1J4T - chains A and C of the 4 polymer chains in the assembly; structure by X-ray diffraction, 2.40 A resolution.

Chain A (and C):
Name: Artocarpin
Organism: Artocarpus integer
Notes: chain C of this document is another copy of the same molecule, construct and numbering; everything in this record applies to it too
UniProtKB: Q7M1T4 (Q7M1T4_ARTIN); residues 1-149 here = UniProt positions 1-149
Amino-acid sequence (149 residues; each row starts with the number of its first residue):
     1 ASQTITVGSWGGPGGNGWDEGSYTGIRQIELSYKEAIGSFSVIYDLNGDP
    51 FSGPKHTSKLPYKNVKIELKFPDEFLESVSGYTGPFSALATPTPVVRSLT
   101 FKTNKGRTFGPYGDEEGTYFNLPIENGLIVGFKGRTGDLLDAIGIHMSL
Modified positions: Ala1 (n-acetylalanine; AYA)
Construct notes: modified residue (1); conflict Ser9 (Pro in Q7M1T4), Glu20 (Asp in Q7M1T4), Asp49 (Glu in Q7M1T4), Lys70 (Arg in Q7M1T4), Gly84 (Ala in Q7M1T4), Ile145 (Val in Q7M1T4), Ser148 (Ala in Q7M1T4)

Chain A / chain C interface:
Contacting residue pairs - 36 pairs, chain A then chain C:
  Ala1(A) - Thr24(C)
  Ala1(A) - Gly25(C)
  Ala1(A) - Phe71(C)
  Ala1(A) - Pro72(C)
  Ala1(A) - Phe75(C)
  Ala1(A) - Leu128(C)
  Ser2(A) - Thr24(C)  hydrogen bond (backbone-backbone)
  Ser2(A) - Leu128(C)
  Ser2(A) - Val130(C)
  Ser2(A) - Ser148(C)
  Ser2(A) - Leu149(C)
  Gln3(A) - Leu149(C)  hydrogen bond (backbone-backbone)
  Glu20(A) - Asn47(C)
  Gly21(A) - Asn47(C)
  Ser22(A) - Asn47(C)  hydrogen bond (backbone-side chain)
  Tyr23(A) - Ser2(C)
  Tyr23(A) - Asn47(C)
  Thr24(A) - Ala1(C)
  Thr24(A) - Ser2(C)  hydrogen bond (backbone-side chain)
  Gly25(A) - Ala1(C)
  Leu46(A) - Tyr23(C)  hydrophobic
  Leu46(A) - Leu46(C)  hydrophobic
  Leu46(A) - Phe51(C)  hydrophobic
  Asn47(A) - Glu20(C)
  Asn47(A) - Gly21(C)
  Asn47(A) - Ser22(C)  hydrogen bond (side chain-backbone)
  Asn47(A) - Tyr23(C)  hydrogen bond
  Phe51(A) - Leu46(C)  hydrophobic
  Phe71(A) - Ala1(C)
  Pro72(A) - Ala1(C)
  Phe75(A) - Ala1(C)
  Leu128(A) - Ala1(C)
  Leu128(A) - Ser2(C)
  Val130(A) - Ser2(C)
  Leu149(A) - Ser2(C)
  Leu149(A) - Gln3(C)  hydrogen bond (backbone-backbone)
Also at the interface, not in a pair above, chain A (19 interface residues in all): Ser148
Also at the interface, not in a pair above, chain C (20 interface residues in all): Ile26

Overview:
Chain A and chain C form an interface of 19 and 20 residues respectively, with 7 hydrogen bonds. Polar
contacts include Ser22(A)-Asn47(C), Thr24(A)-Ser2(C) and Asn47(A)-Tyr23(C).
Chain A and chain C are both Artocarpin (Artocarpus integer); the structure, Structure of Artocarpin: a Lectin
with Mannose Specificity (Form 2), was determined by X-ray diffraction, deposited together with 1J4S and 1J4U.
